6MIY - chains C and A of the 4 polymer chains in the assembly; structure by X-ray diffraction, 2.75 A resolution.

# Chain C
Protein: T cell receptor alpha variable 11, T cell receptor alpha joining 18, Human nkt tcr alpha chain, CHIMERIC PROTEIN
Source organism: Mus musculus
Reference sequence: chimeric construct of A0A0B4J1J9, K7N5M3: residues 1-92 from A0A0B4J1J9 (A0A0B4J1J9_MOUSE) positions 22-113 (UniProt number = residue number + 21); residues 114-208 from K7N5M3 positions 116-210 (UniProt number = residue number + 2)
Chain sequence (209 residues; each row starts with the number of its first residue; numbering starts at 0):
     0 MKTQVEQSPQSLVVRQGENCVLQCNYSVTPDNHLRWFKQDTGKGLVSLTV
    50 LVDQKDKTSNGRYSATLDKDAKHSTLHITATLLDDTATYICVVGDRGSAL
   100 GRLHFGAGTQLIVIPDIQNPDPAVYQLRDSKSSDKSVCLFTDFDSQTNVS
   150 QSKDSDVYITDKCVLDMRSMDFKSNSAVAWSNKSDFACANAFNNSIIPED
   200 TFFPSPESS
Not modelled in the structure: 0-1, 182-184, 205-208
Differences from the reference sequence: initiating methionine (0); linker (113)
Cystine bridges: Cys-23/Cys-90, Cys-137/Cys-187
Ion coordination: Na+: Asp-120, Tyr-124
Small-molecule neighbours: JTV (N-{(2S,3S,4R)-1-[(4-O-benzyl-alpha-D-galactopyranosyl)oxy]-3,4-dihydroxyoctadecan-2-yl}hexacosanamide): Pro-29, Asn-31, Val-51, Lys-68, Asp-94, Arg-95, Gly-96

# Chain A
Protein: Antigen-presenting glycoprotein CD1d1
Source organism: Mus musculus
Reference sequence: A0A0R4J090 (A0A0R4J090_MOUSE); residues 1-279 here correspond to UniProt positions 19-297 (UniProt number = residue number + 18)
Chain sequence (285 residues; numbered 1 to 285; the number before each row is that of its first residue):
     1 SEAQQKNYTFRCLQMSSFANRSWSRTDSVVWLGDLQTHRWSNDSATISFT
    51 KPWSQGKLSNQQWEKLQHMFQVYRVSFTRDIQELVKMMSPKEDYPIEIQL
   101 SAGCEMYPGNASESFLHVAFQGKYVVRFWGTSWQTVPGAPSWLDLPIKVL
   151 NADQGTSATVQMLLNDTCPLFVRGLLEAGKSDLEKQEKPVAWLSSVPSSA
   201 HGHRQLVCHVSGFYPKPVWVMWMRGDQEQQGTHRGDFLPNADETWYLQAT
   251 LDVEAGEEAGLACRVKHSSLGGQDIILYWHHHHHH
Not modelled in the structure: 1-5, 200-202, 280-285
Differences from the reference sequence: expression tag (280-285)
Cystine bridges: Cys-104/Cys-168, Cys-208/Cys-263
Covalently attached groups: N-acetylglucosamine (NAG) linked to Asn-20, Asn-42; glycan linked to Asn-165
Small-molecule neighbours: JTV (N-{(2S,3S,4R)-1-[(4-O-benzyl-alpha-D-galactopyranosyl)oxy]-3,4-dihydroxyoctadecan-2-yl}hexacosanamide): Phe-10, Cys-12, Gln-14, Ser-28, Val-30, His-38, Trp-40, Ile-47, Trp-63, Leu-66, Met-69, Phe-70, Tyr-73, Ser-76, Phe-77, Asp-80, Ile-81, Leu-84, Val-85, Ile-98, Leu-100, Ala-102, Gly-103, Leu-116, Val-118, Phe-120, Trp-133, Trp-142, Leu-143, Leu-150, Asp-153, Gly-155, Thr-156, Thr-159, Val-160, Leu-163, Leu-164, Thr-167, Cys-168, Phe-171

# Chain C / chain A interface
Pairs across the interface (18):
  Thr-28(C) / Val-72(A)
  Pro-29(C) / Val-72(A)  hydrophobic
  Pro-29(C) / Ser-76(A)
  Asp-94(C) / Arg-79(A)  salt bridge
  Arg-95(C) / Ser-76(A)  hydrogen bond (side chain-backbone)
  Arg-95(C) / Arg-79(A)
  Arg-95(C) / Asp-80(A)  salt bridge
  Gly-96(C) / Ala-152(A)
  Gly-96(C) / Asp-153(A)  hydrogen bond (backbone-backbone)
  Ser-97(C) / Val-149(A)
  Leu-99(C) / Arg-79(A)  hydrogen bond (backbone-side chain)
  Leu-99(C) / Asp-80(A)
  Leu-99(C) / Glu-83(A)
  Leu-99(C) / Met-87(A)  hydrophobic
  Leu-99(C) / Val-149(A)  hydrophobic
  Gly-100(C) / Arg-79(A)
  Arg-101(C) / Arg-79(A)
  Arg-101(C) / Glu-83(A)  salt bridge
Other interface residues (no listed pair), chain C (10 interface residues in all): Asn-31
Other interface residues (no listed pair), chain A (13 interface residues in all): Leu-84, Lys-86, Leu-150, Gln-154

# Overview
Chain C and chain A form an interface of 10 and 13 residues respectively; the contacts include 3 hydrogen
bonds and 3 salt bridges. Among the polar pairs are Asp-94(C)/Arg-79(A), Arg-95(C)/Asp-80(A) and
Arg-101(C)/Glu-83(A). Compound JTV is bound between chain C and chain A.
Here chain C is T cell receptor alpha variable 11, T cell receptor alpha joining 18, Human nkt tcr alpha
chain, CHIMERIC PROTEIN and chain A is Antigen-presenting glycoprotein CD1d1, both from Mus musculus. Entry
6MIY (Crystal structure of the mCD1d/xxa (JJ239)/iNKTCR ternary complex) was determined by X-ray diffraction
together with 6MIV, 6MJ4, 6MJ6, 6MJA, 6MJI, 6MJJ and 6MJQ from the same study.
